PDB entry 8FAZ | electron microscopy, 2.30 A resolution | chains C and X of the 4 polymer chains in the assembly

# Chain C
Name: DNA repair protein RAD51 homolog 3
From: Homo sapiens
UniProt: O43502 (RA51C_HUMAN); residues 1-376 here = UniProt positions 1-376
Chain sequence (376 residues; numbered 1 to 376; the number before each row is that of its first residue):
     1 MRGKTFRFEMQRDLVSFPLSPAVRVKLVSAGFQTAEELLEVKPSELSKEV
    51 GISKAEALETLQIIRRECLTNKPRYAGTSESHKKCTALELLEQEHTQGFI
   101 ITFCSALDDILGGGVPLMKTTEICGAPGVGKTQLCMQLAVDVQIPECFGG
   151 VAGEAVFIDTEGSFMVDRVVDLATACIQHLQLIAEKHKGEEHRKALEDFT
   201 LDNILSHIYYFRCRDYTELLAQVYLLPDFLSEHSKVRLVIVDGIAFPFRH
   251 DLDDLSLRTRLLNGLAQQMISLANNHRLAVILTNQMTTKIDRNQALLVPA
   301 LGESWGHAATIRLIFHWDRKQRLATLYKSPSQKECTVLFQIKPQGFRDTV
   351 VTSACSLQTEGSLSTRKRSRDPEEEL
Unresolved in the structure: 1-9, 68-82, 288-297, 349-376
Residues lining bound ligands:
  - ADP (adenosine-5'-diphosphate): A126, P127, G128, V129, G130, K131, T132, Q133, E161, R168, Q285, R322, I341
  - AMP-PNP (ANP; phosphoaminophosphonic acid-adenylate ester): G306, H307, Y327, K328, S329, P330, S331, Q332, K333, E334
Swiss-Prot annotation at these positions:
  - motif: R366 to R370 (Nuclear localization signal)
  - binding site (ATP): G125 to T132
  - modified residue: S20 (Phosphoserine)
  - natural variant: F103 (deletion), G125 (G125V: In BROVCA3), L138 (L138F: In BROVCA3), D159 (D159N: Reduces interaction with BRCA2 and to a lesser extent with PALB2 and RAD51), G162 (G162E: In BROVCA3), Q178 (Q178P: In BROVCA3), R258 (R258H: In FANCO), G264 (G264S; G264V), T287 (T287A: In BROVCA3)
  - mutagenesis: K131 (K131A: Significant loss of function; abolishes Holliday junction resolution activity; K131R: Partial loss of function)
From the paper describing this entry:
  - binding site for AMP-PNP: K328, K333
  - mutagenesis - K131A: decreased catalytic activity
  - mutagenesis - K131A: unchanged stability
  - disease-associated variants - R258H, R312W: decreased catalytic activity

# Chain X
Name: DNA repair protein XRCC2
From: Homo sapiens
UniProt: O43543 (XRCC2_HUMAN); residue numbers follow UniProt; this construct covers 1-280
Chain sequence (288 residues; numbered 1 to 288; the number before each row is that of its first residue):
     1 MCSAFHRAESGTELLARLEGRSSLKEIEPNLFADEDSPVHGDILEFHGPE
    51 GTGKTEMLYHLTARCILPKSEGGLEVEVLFIDTDYHFDMLRLVTILEHRL
   101 SQSSEEIIKYCLGRFFLVYCSSSTHLLLTLYSLESMFCSHPSLCLLILDS
   151 LSAFYWIDRVNGGESVNLQESTLRKCSQCLEKLVNDYRLVLFATTQTIMQ
   201 KASSSSEEPSHASRRLCDVDIDYRPYLCKAWQQLVKHRMFFSKQDDSQSS
   251 NQFSLVSRCLKSNSLKKHFFIIGESGVEFCDYKDDDDK
Unresolved in the structure: 1-20, 37-38, 203-220, 246-249, 281-288
Construct notes: expression tag (281-288)
Ion coordination: Mg2+: T55 (together with AMP-PNP)
Residues lining bound ligands: AMP-PNP (ANP; phosphoaminophosphonic acid-adenylate ester): P49, E50, G51, T52, G53, K54, T55, E56, H86, R91, D149, F253, I272, G273, E274
Swiss-Prot annotation at these positions:
  - modified residue: S10 (Phosphoserine)
  - natural variant: L14 (L14P: In SPGF50 and POF17), A16 (A16S: Does not affect function in double-strand break repair via homologous recombination as shown in rescue assays of XRCC2-deficient cells), H47 (H47R: Does not affect function in double-strand break repair via homologous recombination as shown in rescue assays of XRCC2-deficient cells), L61 (L61I: Does not affect function in double-strand break repair via homologous recombination as shown in rescue assays of XRCC2-deficient cells), E75 (E75Q: Does not affect function in double-strand break repair via homologous recombination as shown in rescue assays of XRCC2-deficient cells), R91 (R91W: Rare variant; uncertain significance), I95 (I95V: Does not affect function in double-strand break repair via homologous recombination as shown in rescue assays of XRCC2-deficient cells), V118 (V118A: Does not affect function in double-strand break repair via homologous recombination as shown in rescue assays of XRCC2-deficient cells), C120 (C120Y: Rare variant; uncertain significance), L133 (L133P: Rare variant; uncertain significance), E164 (E164Q: Does not affect function in double-strand break repair via homologous recombination as shown in rescue assays of XRCC2-deficient cells), E170 (E170A: Does not affect function in double-strand break repair via homologous recombination as shown in rescue assays of XRCC2-deficient cells), 11 further natural variant entries in UniProt
From the paper describing this entry:
  - binding site for AMP-PNP: K54, E56, R91
  - mutagenesis - R159A: abolished binding to RPA-ssDNA

# How chain C and chain X interact
Pairs across the interface - 10 pairs, chain C then chain X:
  V15(C) - I157(X)  hydrophobic
  V15(C) - N161(X)
  R24(C) - V160(X)
  R24(C) - N161(X)
  V25(C) - V160(X)
  V25(C) - N161(X)
  V25(C) - G162(X)
  V25(C) - G163(X)
  V28(C) - N161(X)
  Q33(C) - T124(X)  hydrogen bond

# In short
5 residues of chain C face 6 of chain X across their interface, with 1 hydrogen bond. The hydrogen-bonded pair
is Q33(C)-T124(X). Chain C binds ADP and AMP-PNP. Chain X binds AMP-PNP. The paper reports a binding site for
AMP-PNP at K328(C), K333(C) and K54(X) among others; K131A, R258H and R312W of chain C reduce catalytic
activity.
Here chain C is DNA repair protein RAD51 homolog 3 and chain X is DNA repair protein XRCC2, both from Homo
sapiens. Entry 8FAZ (Cryo-EM structure of the human BCDX2 complex) was determined by electron microscopy
together with 8GBJ from the same study.
